6ZNZ - chains AAA and CCC of the 3 polymer chains in the assembly; structure by X-ray diffraction, 1.89 A resolution.

# Chain AAA
Molecule: Urease subunit gamma
Source organism: Sporosarcina pasteurii
Notes: EC 3.5.1.5
UniProtKB: A0A0H3YGY5 (A0A0H3YGY5_SPOPA); residues 1-100 here = UniProt positions 1-100
Amino-acid sequence (100 residues; each row starts with the number of its first residue):
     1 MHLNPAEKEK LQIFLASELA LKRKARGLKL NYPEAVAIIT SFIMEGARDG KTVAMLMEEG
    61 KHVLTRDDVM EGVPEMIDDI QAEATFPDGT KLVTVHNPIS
Modified / non-standard residues: Met-1 (N-carboxymethionine; CXM)

# Chain CCC
Molecule: Urease subunit alpha
Source organism: Sporosarcina pasteurii
Notes: EC 3.5.1.5
UniProtKB: A0A0H3YL32 (A0A0H3YL32_SPOPA); residue numbers follow UniProt; this construct covers 1-570
Amino-acid sequence (570 residues; each row starts with the number of its first residue):
     1 MKINRQQYAE SYGPTVGDQV RLADTDLWIE VEKDYTTYGD EANFGGGKVL REGMGENGTY
    61 TRTENVLDLL LTNALILDYT GIYKADIGVK DGYIVGIGKG GNPDIMDGVT PNMIVGTATE
   121 VIAAEGKIVT AGGIDTHVHF INPDQVDVAL ANGITTLFGG GTGPAEGSKA TTVTPGPWNI
   181 EKMLKSTEGL PINVGILGKG HGSSIAPIME QIDAGAAGLK IHEDWGATPA SIDRSLTVAD
   241 EADVQVAIHS DTLNEAGFLE DTLRAINGRV IHSFHVEGAG GGHAPDIMAM AGHPNVLPSS
   301 TNPTRPFTVN TIDEHLDMLM VCHHLKQNIP EDVAFADSRI RPETIAAEDI LHDLGIISMM
   361 STDALAMGRA GEMVLRTWQT ADKMKKQRGP LAEEKNGSDN FRAKRYVSKY TINPAIAQGI
   421 AHEVGSIEEG KFADLVLWEP KFFGVKADRV IKGGIIAYAQ IGDPSASIPT PQPVMGRRMY
   481 GTVGDLIHDT NITFMSKSSI QQGVPAKLGL KRRIGTVKNC RNIGKKDMKW NDVTTDIDIN
   541 PETYEVKVDG EVLTCEPVKE LPMAQRYFLF
Modified / non-standard residues: Lys-220 (lysine nz-carboxylic acid; KCX); Cys-322 (4-methylcatechol cysteine; QNQ)
Metal / ion sites: Ni2+ site 1: His-137, His-139, Lys-220, Asp-363 (together with hydroxide ion); Ni2+ site 2: Lys-220, His-249, His-275 (together with hydroxide ion)
Small-molecule neighbours: hydroxide ion (OH): His-137, His-139, Lys-220, His-222, His-249, His-275, Gly-280, Asp-363

# Chain AAA / chain CCC interface
Contacting residue pairs (36):
  Ala-6(AAA) / Ser-465(CCC)
  Glu-9(AAA) / Pro-464(CCC)
  Glu-9(AAA) / Pro-473(CCC)
  Glu-9(AAA) / Arg-477(CCC)  salt bridge
  Lys-10(AAA) / Asp-463(CCC)  salt bridge
  Gln-12(AAA) / Met-475(CCC)
  Ile-13(AAA) / Gln-472(CCC)
  Ile-13(AAA) / Pro-473(CCC)
  Leu-19(AAA) / Leu-569(CCC)  hydrophobic
  Leu-19(AAA) / Phe-570(CCC)  hydrophobic
  Arg-23(AAA) / Leu-569(CCC)  hydrogen bond (side chain-backbone)
  Arg-23(AAA) / Phe-570(CCC)
  Asn-31(AAA) / Gln-565(CCC)  hydrogen bond (side chain-backbone)
  Asn-31(AAA) / Arg-566(CCC)
  Asn-31(AAA) / Phe-568(CCC)  hydrogen bond (side chain-backbone)
  Tyr-32(AAA) / Phe-442(CCC)  hydrophobic
  Tyr-32(AAA) / Arg-566(CCC)  hydrogen bond (backbone-backbone)
  Pro-33(AAA) / Arg-566(CCC)
  Pro-33(AAA) / Tyr-567(CCC)
  Pro-33(AAA) / Phe-568(CCC)
  Pro-33(AAA) / Leu-569(CCC)
  Val-36(AAA) / Gln-472(CCC)
  Thr-40(AAA) / Gln-472(CCC)
  Met-70(AAA) / Gln-565(CCC)
  Met-70(AAA) / Arg-566(CCC)
  Glu-71(AAA) / Arg-566(CCC)  hydrogen bond (backbone-side chain)
  Met-76(AAA) / Lys-441(CCC)  hydrogen bond (backbone-side chain)
  Met-76(AAA) / Tyr-567(CCC)  hydrophobic
  Gln-81(AAA) / Ile-468(CCC)
  Gln-81(AAA) / Thr-470(CCC)  hydrogen bond
  Gln-81(AAA) / Pro-471(CCC)
  Gln-81(AAA) / Gln-472(CCC)  hydrogen bond (backbone-backbone)
  Glu-83(AAA) / Ala-466(CCC)
  Glu-83(AAA) / Ser-467(CCC)  hydrogen bond
  Leu-92(AAA) / Ile-468(CCC)  hydrophobic
  Leu-92(AAA) / Pro-471(CCC)  hydrophobic
Other interface residues (no listed pair), chain AAA (24 interface residues in all): Ala-16, Glu-34, Met-44, Val-73, Asp-78, Ala-82

# In short
24 residues of chain AAA face 20 of chain CCC across their interface, with 9 hydrogen bonds and 2 salt
bridges. Polar pairs include Glu-9(AAA)/Arg-477(CCC), Lys-10(AAA)/Asp-463(CCC) and Arg-23(AAA)/Leu-569(CCC).
Ligands of chain CCC: hydroxide ion. His-137(CCC), His-139(CCC), Lys-220(CCC) and Asp-363(CCC) form the Ni2+
site 1.
Here chain AAA is Urease subunit gamma and chain CCC is Urease subunit alpha, both from Sporosarcina
pasteurii. Entry 6ZNZ (1.89 A resolution 4-methylcatechol (4-methylbenzene-1,2-diol) inhibited Sporosarcina
pasteurii urease) was determined by X-ray diffraction, deposited together with 6ZNY, 6ZO0, 6ZO1, 6ZO2 and
6ZO3.
